5ODG - chains A and E of the 3 polymer chains in the assembly; structure by X-ray diffraction, 2.12 A resolution.

[Chain A]
Name: Mothers against decapentaplegic homolog 3
Source organism: Homo sapiens
Notes: fragment: MH1 domain
UniProtKB: P84022 (SMAD3_HUMAN); residue numbers follow UniProt; this construct covers 11-135
Chain sequence (128 residues; row label = number of the first residue in the row):
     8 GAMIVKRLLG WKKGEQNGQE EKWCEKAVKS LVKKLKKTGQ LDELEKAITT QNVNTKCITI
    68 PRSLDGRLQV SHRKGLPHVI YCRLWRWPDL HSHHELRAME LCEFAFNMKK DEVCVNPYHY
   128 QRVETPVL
Unresolved in the structure: 8-9
Sequence notes: expression tag (8-10)
Metal / ion sites: Zn2+: Cys64, Cys109, Cys121, His126
Curated features (UniProtKB/Swiss-Prot):
  - binding site (Zn(2+)): Cys64, Cys109, Cys121, His126
  - site: Lys40 (Required for trimerization), Lys41 (Required for interaction with DNA and JUN and for functional cooperation with JUN)
  - cross-link (Glycyl lysine isopeptide (Lys-Gly)): Lys33 (interchain with G-Cter in ubiquitin), Lys81 (interchain with G-Cter in ubiquitin)

[Chain E]
Molecule: 16-nt DNA strand
Sequence (16 nucleotides; numbered 1 to 16; the number before each row is that of its first residue):
     1 TGCAGGCTAG CCTGCA
Unresolved in the structure: 14-16

[Chain A / chain E interface]
Contacting residue pairs (6):
  Arg74(A) - DA4(E)  hydrogen bond to the base
  Arg74(A) - DG5(E)  hydrogen bond to the base
  Gln76(A) - DC7(E)  base contact
  Lys81(A) - DG6(E)  base contact
  His100(A) - DC3(E)  salt bridge to the phosphate
  His101(A) - DC3(E)  salt bridge to the phosphate
Other interface residues (no listed pair), chain A (6 interface residues in all): Lys40
Other interface residues (no listed pair), chain E (6 interface residues in all): DT13

[Overview]
Chain A and chain E each contribute 6 residues to their interface, with 2 hydrogen bonds and 2 salt bridges.
Among the polar pairs are Arg74(A)-DA4(E), Arg74(A)-DG5(E) and His100(A)-DC3(E). Cys64(A), Cys109(A),
Cys121(A) and His126(A) coordinate Zn2+. From UniProt: 4 Zn2+-binding residues on chain A.
Here chain A is Mothers against decapentaplegic homolog 3 (Homo sapiens) and chain E is a 16-nt DNA strand.
Entry 5ODG (Crystal structure of Smad3-MH1 bound to the GGCT site) was determined by X-ray diffraction (same
publication as 5MEY, 5MEZ, 5MF0, 5NM9 and 5OD6).
